6SEG - chains H and J of the 10 polymer chains in the assembly; structure by electron microscopy, 3.10 A resolution.

== Chain H ==
Molecule: Histone H2B type 1-C/E/F/G/I
Source organism: Homo sapiens
Reference sequence: P62807 (H2B1C_HUMAN); residues 0-125 here correspond to UniProt positions 1-126 (UniProt number = residue number + 1)
Sequence (126 residues; row label = number of the first residue in the row; numbering starts at 0):
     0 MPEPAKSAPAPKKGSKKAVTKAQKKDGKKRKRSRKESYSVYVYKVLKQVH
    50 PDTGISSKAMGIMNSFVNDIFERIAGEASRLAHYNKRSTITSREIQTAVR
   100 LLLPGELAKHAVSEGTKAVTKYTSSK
Disordered / not traced: 0-34, 125
Swiss-Prot annotation at these positions:
  - modified residue: Pro1 (N-acetylproline), Glu2 (ADP-ribosyl glutamic acid), Lys5 (N6-(2-hydroxyisobutyryl)lysine), Ser6 (ADP-ribosylserine), Lys11 (N6-(beta-hydroxybutyryl)lysine), Lys12 (N6-(2-hydroxyisobutyryl)lysine), Ser14 (Phosphoserine), Lys15 (N6-acetyllysine), Lys16 (N6-(beta-hydroxybutyryl)lysine), Lys20 (N6-(2-hydroxyisobutyryl)lysine), Lys23 (N6-(2-hydroxyisobutyryl)lysine), Lys24 (N6-(2-hydroxyisobutyryl)lysine), Lys34 (N6-(2-hydroxyisobutyryl)lysine), Glu35 (PolyADP-ribosyl glutamic acid), Ser36 (Phosphoserine), Lys43 (N6-(2-hydroxyisobutyryl)lysine), Lys46 (N6-(2-hydroxyisobutyryl)lysine), Lys57 (N6,N6-dimethyllysine), Arg79 (Dimethylated arginine), Lys85 (N6,N6,N6-trimethyllysine) and 6 more in UniProt
  - glycosylation: Ser112 (O-linked (GlcNAc) serine)
  - cross-link (Glycyl lysine isopeptide (Lys-Gly)): Lys5 (interchain with G-Cter in SUMO2), Lys20 (interchain with G-Cter in SUMO2), Lys34 (interchain with G-Cter in ubiquitin), Lys120 (interchain with G-Cter in ubiquitin)

== Chain J ==
Molecule: 145-nt DNA strand
Source organism: synthetic construct
Sequence (145 nucleotides; each row starts with the number of its first residue; numbers below 1 keep their minus sign (DA-72 is residue -72)):
   -72 ATCGATGTATATATCTGACACGTGCCTGGAGACTAGGGAGTAATCCCCTT
   -22 GGCGGTTAAAACGCGGGGGACAGCGCGTACGTGCGTTTAAGCGGTGCTAG
    28 AGCTGTCTACGACCAATTGAGCGGCCTCGGCACCGGGATTCTGAT

== How chain H and chain J interact ==
Residue-residue contacts - 12 pairs, chain H then chain J:
  Glu35(H) - DG-45(J)  sugar contact
  Tyr42(H) - DA-53(J)  hydrogen bond to the phosphate
  Gly53(H) - DA-53(J)  phosphate contact
  Ile54(H) - DC-54(J)  sugar contact
  Ile54(H) - DA-53(J)  phosphate contact
  Ser55(H) - DC-54(J)  phosphate contact
  Ser56(H) - DC-54(J)  hydrogen bond to the phosphate
  Arg86(H) - DA-34(J)  sugar contact
  Arg86(H) - DG-33(J)  salt bridge to the phosphate
  Ser87(H) - DA-34(J)  hydrogen bond to the phosphate
  Thr88(H) - DG-35(J)  phosphate contact
  Thr88(H) - DA-34(J)  hydrogen bond to the phosphate
Also at the interface, not in a pair above, chain H (10 interface residues in all): Lys85
Also at the interface, not in a pair above, chain J (7 interface residues in all): DC-52

== Overview ==
10 residues of chain H and 7 residues of chain J are in contact; the contacts include 4 hydrogen bonds and 1
salt bridge. Among the polar pairs are Tyr42(H)-DA-53(J), Ser56(H)-DC-54(J) and Ser87(H)-DA-34(J).
Chain H is Histone H2B type 1-C/E/F/G/I (Homo sapiens) and chain J is a 145-nt DNA strand (synthetic
construct); the structure, Class1: CENP-A nucleosome in complex with CENP-C central region, was determined by
electron microscopy, deposited together with 6SE0, 6SE6, 6SEE and 6SEF.
